Entry 4RUI (X-ray diffraction, 2.61 A resolution); this record covers chain D.

== Chain D ==
Protein: Cytochrome P450 2A6
From: Homo sapiens
Notes: EC 1.14.13.-
UniProtKB: P11509 (CP2A6_HUMAN); residue numbers follow UniProt; this construct covers 29-494
Sequence (476 residues; row label = number of the first residue in the row):
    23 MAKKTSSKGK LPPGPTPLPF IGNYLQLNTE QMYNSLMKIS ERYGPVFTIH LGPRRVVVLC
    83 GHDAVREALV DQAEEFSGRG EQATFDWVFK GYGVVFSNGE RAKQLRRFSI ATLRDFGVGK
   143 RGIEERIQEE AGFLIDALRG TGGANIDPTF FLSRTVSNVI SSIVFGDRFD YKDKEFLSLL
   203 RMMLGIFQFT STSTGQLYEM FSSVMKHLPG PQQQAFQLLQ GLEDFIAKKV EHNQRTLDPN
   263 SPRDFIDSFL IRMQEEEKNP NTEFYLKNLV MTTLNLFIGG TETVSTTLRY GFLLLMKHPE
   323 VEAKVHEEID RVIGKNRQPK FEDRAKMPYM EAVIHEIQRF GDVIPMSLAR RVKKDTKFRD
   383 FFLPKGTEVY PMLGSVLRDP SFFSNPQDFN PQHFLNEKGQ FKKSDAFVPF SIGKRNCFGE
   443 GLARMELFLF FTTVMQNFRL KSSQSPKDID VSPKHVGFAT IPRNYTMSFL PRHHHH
Unresolved in the structure: 23-30, 496-498
Differences from the reference sequence: expression tag (23-28, 495-498); variant Tyr392 (Phe in P11509)
Metal / ion sites: heme Fe near Cys439 (its only coordinating residue here)
Residues lining bound ligands:
  - heme (HEM): Arg101, Val116, Val117, Arg128, Ile182, Leu298, Gly301, Gly302, Thr305, Val306, Thr309, Gln360, Ile366, Ser369, Leu370, Arg372, Leu395, Pro431, Phe432, Ser433, Arg437, Asn438, Cys439, Phe440, Gly441, Leu444, Ala445
  - Sabinene (SNE): Phe107, Phe111, Val117, Phe118, Phe209, Asn297, Ile300, Gly301, Thr305, Ile366, Leu370, Phe480
Swiss-Prot annotation at these positions:
  - binding site (substrate): Phe107, Asn297
  - binding site (heme): Cys439
Reported in the primary citation:
  - binding site for Sabinene: Phe107, Val117, Phe118, Asn297, Ile300, Gly301, Ile366, Leu370, Phe480
  - specificity-determining residues: Phe107, Phe480
  - specificity-determining residues: Ile300 (proposed by the authors, not directly observed)

== Summary ==
Bound to chain D: heme and Sabinene. Curated annotation (UniProt) lists substrate-binding residues Phe107 and
Asn297 and heme-binding residue Cys439. From the paper: a binding site for Sabinene at Phe107, Val117 and
Phe118 among others; specificity determinants Phe107, Phe480 and Ile300.
Chain D is Cytochrome P450 2A6 (Homo sapiens); the structure, Crystal structure of a cytochrome P450 2A6 in
complex with a monoterpene - sabinene, was determined by X-ray diffraction together with 4RQL and 4RRT from
the same study.
